PDB entry 2R29 | X-ray diffraction, 3.00 A resolution | chains H and L of the 3 polymer chains in the assembly

Chain H:
Name: Heavy chain of Fab 1A1D-2
Organism: Mus musculus
Notes: antibody fragment or engineered binder
Sequence (216 residues; row label = number of the first residue in the row):
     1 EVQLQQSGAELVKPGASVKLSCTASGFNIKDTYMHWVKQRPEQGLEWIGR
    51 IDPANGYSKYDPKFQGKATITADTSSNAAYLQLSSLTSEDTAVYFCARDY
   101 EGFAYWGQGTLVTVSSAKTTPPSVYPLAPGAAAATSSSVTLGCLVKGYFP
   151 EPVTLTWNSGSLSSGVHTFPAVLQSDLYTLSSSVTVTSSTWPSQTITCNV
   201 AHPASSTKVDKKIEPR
Disulfide bonds: Cys-22/Cys-96, Cys-143/Cys-198

Chain L:
Name: Light chain of Fab 1A1D-2
Organism: Mus musculus
Notes: antibody fragment or engineered binder
Sequence (217 residues; each row starts with the number of its first residue; note: 1 number in that range is skipped by the numbering (no residue carries it; nothing is unmodelled there); a row labelled like 201A-201E holds insertion residues (201A, then the next letters in order)):
     1 DIVLTQSPASLAVSLGQRATISCRASESVVRYGNSFMHWYQQKPGQPPKL
    51 LIYRASSLESGIPTRFSGSGSRTDFTLTINPVEADDVATYYCQQTNVDPW
   101 AFGGGTKLEIKRADAAPTVSIFPPSSEQLTSGGASVVCFLNNFYPKDINV
   151 KWKIDGSERQNGVLNSWTDQDSKDSTYSMSSTLTLTKDEYERHNSYTCEA
   201 T
201A-201E HKTST
   203 SPIVKSFNRNE
Unresolved in the structure: 127-128, 156-158, 173-175, 201A-201E
Disulfide bonds: Cys-23/Cys-92, Cys-138/Cys-198

Chain H / chain L interface:
Pairs across the interface (68):
  His-35(H) / Trp-100(L)
  Val-37(H) / Phe-102(L)  hydrophobic
  Gln-39(H) / Gln-42(L)  hydrogen bond
  Gln-39(H) / Tyr-91(L)
  Glu-42(H) / Lys-107(L)  salt bridge
  Gly-44(H) / Tyr-91(L)
  Leu-45(H) / Gln-42(L)
  Leu-45(H) / Pro-48(L)  hydrophobic
  Leu-45(H) / Tyr-91(L)  hydrophobic
  Leu-45(H) / Phe-102(L)  hydrophobic
  Trp-47(H) / Asp-98(L)
  Trp-47(H) / Trp-100(L)
  Trp-47(H) / Phe-102(L)  hydrophobic
  Arg-50(H) / Trp-100(L)
  Lys-59(H) / Asp-98(L)  salt bridge
  Phe-95(H) / Pro-47(L)  hydrophobic
  Tyr-100(H) / Arg-31(L)  hydrogen bond
  Tyr-100(H) / Phe-36(L)  hydrophobic
  Tyr-100(H) / His-38(L)
  Tyr-100(H) / Thr-95(L)  hydrogen bond (backbone-side chain)
  Glu-101(H) / Phe-36(L)
  Glu-101(H) / His-38(L)
  Glu-101(H) / Tyr-53(L)
  Glu-101(H) / Arg-54(L)  salt bridge
  Gly-102(H) / His-38(L)  hydrogen bond (backbone-side chain)
  Gly-102(H) / Tyr-40(L)
  Gly-102(H) / Leu-50(L)
  Phe-103(H) / Tyr-40(L)  hydrogen bond (backbone-side chain)
  Phe-103(H) / Leu-50(L)
  Phe-103(H) / Gln-93(L)
  Ala-104(H) / Leu-50(L)
  Trp-106(H) / Tyr-40(L)  hydrophobic
  Trp-106(H) / Pro-47(L)  hydrophobic
  Trp-106(H) / Pro-48(L)  hydrogen bond (side chain-backbone)
  Gly-107(H) / Pro-47(L)
  Tyr-125(H) / Ser-125(L)
  Pro-126(H) / Ser-125(L)
  Leu-127(H) / Phe-122(L)
  Leu-127(H) / Val-137(L)  hydrophobic
  Ala-128(H) / Phe-122(L)
  Ala-128(H) / Pro-123(L)
  Pro-129(H) / Phe-122(L)  hydrophobic
  Thr-140(H) / Ser-120(L)  hydrogen bond
  Thr-140(H) / Phe-122(L)
  Leu-141(H) / Phe-122(L)  hydrophobic
  Leu-141(H) / Phe-139(L)
  Gly-142(H) / Phe-139(L)
  Leu-144(H) / Val-137(L)  hydrophobic
  Val-166(H) / Ser-172(L)
  His-167(H) / Asn-142(L)  hydrogen bond
  His-167(H) / Ser-172(L)
  His-167(H) / Ser-178(L)  hydrogen bond
  Thr-168(H) / Thr-168(L)
  Phe-169(H) / Phe-139(L)  hydrophobic
  Phe-169(H) / Asn-141(L)
  Phe-169(H) / Ser-166(L)
  Phe-169(H) / Thr-168(L)
  Phe-169(H) / Ser-178(L)
  Phe-169(H) / Met-179(L)
  Phe-169(H) / Ser-180(L)
  Pro-170(H) / Ser-166(L)  hydrogen bond (backbone-side chain)
  Pro-170(H) / Trp-167(L)
  Gln-174(H) / Leu-164(L)
  Ser-181(H) / Ser-180(L)  hydrogen bond
  Ser-182(H) / Phe-139(L)
  Ser-183(H) / Asn-141(L)  hydrogen bond
  Thr-185(H) / Asn-141(L)
  Arg-216(H) / Ser-126(L)  hydrogen bond
Interface residues without a listed pair, chain H (47 interface residues in all): Tyr-33, Glu-46, Asp-99, Gly-109, Ala-131, Lys-146, Gly-165, Ala-171, Val-172, Thr-179
Interface residues without a listed pair, chain L (42 interface residues in all): Tyr-32, Gln-46, Ala-101, Val-163, Asn-165, Asp-169, Thr-184, Glu-213

Summary:
Chain H and chain L form an interface of 47 and 42 residues respectively, with 13 hydrogen bonds and 3 salt
bridges. Polar contacts include Glu-42(H)/Lys-107(L), Lys-59(H)/Asp-98(L) and Glu-101(H)/Arg-54(L).
Here chain H is Heavy chain of Fab 1A1D-2 and chain L is Light chain of Fab 1A1D-2, both from Mus musculus.
Entry 2R29 (Neutralization of dengue virus by a serotype cross-reactive antibody elucidated by cryoelectron
microscopy and x-ray crystallography) was determined by X-ray diffraction together with 2R69 and 2R6P from the
same study.
